Entry 8EBN (X-ray diffraction, 2.60 A resolution); this record covers chains E and F of the 6 polymer chains in the assembly.

Chain E:
Protein: Elongin-B
Source organism: Homo sapiens
UniProtKB: Q15370 (ELOB_HUMAN), isoform Q15370-2; numbering as in UniProt (aligned over 1-104)
Amino-acid sequence (104 residues; each row starts with the number of its first residue):
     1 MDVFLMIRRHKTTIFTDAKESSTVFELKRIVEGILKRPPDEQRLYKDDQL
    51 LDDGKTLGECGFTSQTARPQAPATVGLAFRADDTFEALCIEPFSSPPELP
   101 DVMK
Unresolved in the structure: 81-85, 100-104
Curated features (UniProtKB/Swiss-Prot):
  - modified residue: Met1 (N-acetylmethionine), Thr84 (Phosphothreonine)

Chain F:
Protein: Elongin-C
Source organism: Homo sapiens
UniProtKB: Q15369 (ELOC_HUMAN); numbering as in UniProt (aligned over 16-112)
Amino-acid sequence (121 residues; each row starts with the number of its first residue; numbers below 1 keep their minus sign (Met-8 is residue -8)):
    -8 MSYYHHHHHHDYDIPTTENLYFQGAMYVKLISSDGHEFIVKREHALTSGT
    42 IKAMLSGPGQFAENETNEVNFREIPSHVLSKVCMYFTYKVRYTNSSTEIP
    92 EFPIAPEIALELLMAANFLDC
Unresolved in the structure: -8 to 16, 49-57
Differences from the reference sequence: expression tag (-8 to 15)

Interface between chain E and chain F:
Pairs across the interface - 53 pairs, chain E then chain F:
  Asp2(E) - Arg82(F)  salt bridge
  Phe4(E) - Thr78(F)
  Phe4(E) - Arg82(F)
  Lys11(E) - Asp25(F)
  Lys11(E) - Gly26(F)
  Lys11(E) - His27(F)
  Lys11(E) - Glu28(F)  hydrogen bond (backbone-backbone)
  Thr12(E) - Glu28(F)
  Thr13(E) - Glu28(F)  hydrogen bond (backbone-backbone)
  Thr13(E) - Phe29(F)
  Thr13(E) - Ile30(F)  hydrogen bond (backbone-backbone)
  Ile14(E) - Ile30(F)
  Phe15(E) - Tyr18(F)
  Phe15(E) - Phe29(F)  hydrophobic
  Phe15(E) - Ile30(F)  hydrogen bond (backbone-backbone)
  Phe15(E) - Val31(F)  hydrophobic
  Phe15(E) - Ser71(F)
  Phe15(E) - Cys74(F)  hydrophobic
  Phe15(E) - Met75(F)  hydrophobic
  Thr16(E) - Tyr18(F)
  Asp17(E) - Lys32(F)  salt bridge
  Ile34(E) - Tyr18(F)
  Ile34(E) - Ile30(F)  hydrophobic
  Arg68(E) - Tyr83(F)  hydrogen bond
  Pro69(E) - Met75(F)
  Pro69(E) - Thr78(F)
  Pro69(E) - Tyr79(F)  hydrophobic
  Pro69(E) - Arg82(F)
  Pro69(E) - Tyr83(F)
  Gln70(E) - Met75(F)
  Gln70(E) - Tyr79(F)
  Gln70(E) - Tyr83(F)
  Gln70(E) - Pro91(F)
  Gln70(E) - Glu92(F)
  Gln70(E) - Phe93(F)
  Gln70(E) - Pro94(F)
  Pro72(E) - Met75(F)
  Glu91(E) - His27(F)  hydrogen bond (backbone-side chain)
  Pro92(E) - His27(F)
  Phe93(E) - His27(F)
  Phe93(E) - Phe29(F)  hydrophobic
  Phe93(E) - Ser67(F)
  Phe93(E) - His68(F)
  Phe93(E) - Ser71(F)
  Ser94(E) - Asp25(F)  hydrogen bond
  Ser94(E) - Pro66(F)
  Ser94(E) - Ser67(F)  hydrogen bond (backbone-side chain)
  Ser94(E) - His68(F)
  Pro96(E) - His68(F)
  Pro96(E) - Glu98(F)
  Pro96(E) - Glu102(F)
  Pro97(E) - Glu102(F)
  Leu99(E) - Glu98(F)
Interface residues without a listed pair, chain E (24 interface residues in all): Leu35, Ser95, Glu98
Interface residues without a listed pair, chain F (27 interface residues in all): Lys72, Pro97

In short:
24 residues of chain E and 27 residues of chain F are in contact; the contacts include 8 hydrogen bonds and 2
salt bridges. Polar pairs include Asp2(E)-Arg82(F), Asp17(E)-Lys32(F) and Arg68(E)-Tyr83(F).
Chain E is Elongin-B and chain F is Elongin-C, both from Homo sapiens; the structure, Structure of
KLHDC2-EloB/C tetrameric assembly, was determined by X-ray diffraction (same publication as 8EBL and 8EBM).
